5HZK - chains A and B; structure by X-ray diffraction, 3.30 A resolution.

# Chain A
Name: Cell division control protein 42 homolog
From: Homo sapiens
UniProtKB: P60953 (CDC42_HUMAN), isoform P60953-1; residues 1-188 here = UniProt positions 1-188
Chain sequence (190 residues; row label = number of the first residue in the row; numbers below 1 keep their minus sign (Gly-1 is residue -1)):
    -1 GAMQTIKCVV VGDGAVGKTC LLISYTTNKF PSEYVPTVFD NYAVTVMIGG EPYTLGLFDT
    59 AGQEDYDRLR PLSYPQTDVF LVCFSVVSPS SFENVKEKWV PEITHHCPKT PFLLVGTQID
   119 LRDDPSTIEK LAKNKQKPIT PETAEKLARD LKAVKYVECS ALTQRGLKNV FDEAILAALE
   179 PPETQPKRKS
Not modelled in the structure: -1 to 2, 179-188
Construct notes: expression tag (-1 to 0); engineered mutation Ser188 (Cys in P60953)
Small-molecule neighbours: GDP (guanosine-5'-diphosphate): Asp11, Gly12, Ala13, Val14, Gly15, Lys16, Thr17, Cys18, Phe28, Ala59, Glu62, Gln116, Asp118, Leu119, Ser158, Ala159, Leu160
UniProt features mapped onto this chain:
  - motif: Tyr32 to Tyr40 (Effector region)
  - binding site (GTP): Gly10 to Thr17, Asp57 to Gln61, Thr115 to Asp118
  - modified residue: Tyr32 (Microbial infection: O-AMP-tyrosine), Thr35 (Microbial infection: O-AMP-threonine), Tyr64 (Phosphotyrosine)
  - glycosylation: Tyr32 (Microbial infection: O-linked (GlcNAc) tyrosine), Thr35 (Microbial infection: O-alpha-linked (GlcNAc) threonine)
  - natural variant: Tyr64 (Y64C: In TKS)
  - mutagenesis: Gly12 (G12V: Constitutively active. Interacts with PARD6 proteins. Does not inhibit filopodia formation. No effect on NR3C2 transcriptional activity), Thr17 (T17N: Constitutively inactive. Does not interact with PARD6 proteins. Inhibits filopodia formation. No effect on NR3C2 transcriptional activity), Tyr32 (Y32F: Abolishes AMPylation by Haemophilus IbpA), Gln61 (Q61L: Constitutively active. Interacts with PARD6 proteins)

# Chain B
Name: Intersectin-1, NPH1-1
From: Homo sapiens
UniProtKB: chimeric construct of Q15811, O49003: residues 1230-1308 from Q15811 (ITSN1_HUMAN) positions 1230-1308 (same numbers); residues 1309-1451 from O49003 positions 404-546 (UniProt number = residue number - 905); residues 1452-1723 from Q15811 (ITSN1_HUMAN) positions 1309-1580 (UniProt number = residue number - 143)
Chain sequence (502 residues; row label = number of the first residue in the row):
  1230 MLTPTERKRQ GYIHELIVTE ENYVNDLQLV TEIFQKPLME SELLTEKEVA MIFVNWKELI
  1290 MCNIKLLKAL RVRKKMSGEL ATTLERIEKN FVITDPRLPD NPIIFASDSF LQLTEYSREE
  1350 ILGRNCRFLQ GPETDRATVR KIRDAIDNQT EVTVQLINYT KSGKKFWNLF HLQPMRDQKG
  1410 DVQYFIGVQL DGTEHVRDAA EREGVMLIKK TAENIDEAAK ELKMPVKMIG DILSAQLPHM
  1470 QPYIRFCSRQ LNGAALIQQK TDEAPDFKEF VKRLAMDPRC KGMPLSSFIL KPMQRVTRYP
  1530 LIIKNILENT PENHPDHSHL KHALEKAEEL CSQVNEGVRE KENSDRLEWI QAHVQCEGLS
  1590 EQLVFNSVTN CLGPRKFLHS GKLYKAKSNK ELYGFLFNDF LLLTQITKPL GSSGTDKVFS
  1650 PKSNLQYKMY KTPIFLNEVL VKLPTDPSGD EPIFHISHID RVYTLRAESI NERTAWVQKI
  1710 KAASELYIET EKKKLEHHHH HH
Not modelled in the structure: 1230, 1636-1655, 1671-1682, 1723-1731
Construct notes: expression tag (1724-1731)
Small-molecule neighbours: FMN (flavin mononucleotide): Val1321, Thr1323, Asn1330, Asn1354, Cys1355, Arg1356, Leu1358, Gln1359, Val1368, Ile1371, Arg1372, Ile1375, Leu1385, Asn1387, Asn1397, Phe1399, Leu1401, Phe1414, Ile1415, Gly1416, Gln1418

# Interface between chain A and chain B
Pairs across the interface (49):
  Glu31(A) - Lys1237(B)  salt bridge
  Tyr32(A) - Pro1233(B)
  Tyr32(A) - Arg1236(B)
  Tyr32(A) - Lys1237(B)
  Tyr32(A) - Gly1240(B)
  Pro34(A) - Gly1240(B)
  Pro34(A) - Tyr1241(B)
  Pro34(A) - Glu1244(B)
  Thr35(A) - Glu1244(B)
  Val36(A) - Glu1244(B)  hydrogen bond (backbone-side chain)
  Val36(A) - Thr1248(B)
  Phe37(A) - Arg1527(B)  hydrogen bond (backbone-side chain)
  Asp38(A) - Arg1527(B)  salt bridge
  Asn39(A) - Met1512(B)
  Asn39(A) - Ser1516(B)  hydrogen bond (side chain-backbone)
  Asn39(A) - Gln1523(B)  hydrogen bond
  Tyr40(A) - Met1512(B)
  Ala41(A) - Lys1510(B)
  Ala41(A) - Met1512(B)  hydrophobic
  Phe56(A) - Met1512(B)  hydrophobic
  Phe56(A) - Ser1516(B)
  Phe56(A) - Leu1519(B)  hydrophobic
  Asp57(A) - Arg1527(B)  hydrogen bond (backbone-side chain)
  Ala59(A) - Leu1530(B)
  Gly60(A) - Thr1526(B)
  Gly60(A) - Leu1530(B)
  Gln61(A) - Met1522(B)  hydrogen bond
  Gln61(A) - Gln1523(B)
  Tyr64(A) - Glu1557(B)
  Tyr64(A) - Cys1560(B)
  Tyr64(A) - Ser1561(B)
  Tyr64(A) - Asn1564(B)
  Asp65(A) - Asn1564(B)  hydrogen bond
  Asp65(A) - Arg1568(B)  salt bridge
  Arg66(A) - Asn1564(B)  hydrogen bond (backbone-side chain)
  Arg66(A) - Val1567(B)
  Arg66(A) - Arg1568(B)
  Arg66(A) - Glu1571(B)  salt bridge
  Leu67(A) - Met1522(B)
  Leu67(A) - Thr1526(B)
  Leu67(A) - Val1563(B)  hydrophobic
  Leu67(A) - Asn1564(B)
  Leu67(A) - Val1567(B)  hydrophobic
  Leu70(A) - Gln1479(B)
  Leu70(A) - Leu1480(B)  hydrophobic
  Leu70(A) - Leu1519(B)
  Ser71(A) - Leu1519(B)
  Ser71(A) - Met1522(B)
  Gln74(A) - Gln1487(B)  hydrogen bond
Also at the interface, not in a pair above, chain B (30 interface residues in all): Cys1476, Gly1511, Lys1520

# In short
22 residues of chain A face 30 of chain B across their interface, with 9 hydrogen bonds and 4 salt bridges.
Polar contacts include Glu31(A)-Lys1237(B), Asp38(A)-Arg1527(B) and Asp65(A)-Arg1568(B). Ligands of chain A:
GDP. Chain B binds flavin mononucleotide.
Chain A is Cell division control protein 42 homolog and chain B is Intersectin-1, NPH1-1, both from Homo
sapiens; the structure, Crystal structure of photoinhibitable Intersectin1 containing wildtype LOV2 domain in
complex with Cdc42, was determined by X-ray diffraction (same publication as 5HZH, 5HZI and 5HZJ).
